Entry 1TJO (X-ray diffraction, 1.60 A resolution); this record covers chains A and D of the 4 polymer chains in the assembly.

# Chain A (and D)
Protein: Iron-rich dpsA-homolog protein
Organism: Halobacterium salinarum
Notes: chain D of this document is another copy of the same molecule, construct and numbering; everything in this record applies to it too
UniProtKB: Q9HMP7 (DPSA_HALN1); residues 1-182 here = UniProt positions 1-182
Amino-acid sequence (182 residues; each row starts with the number of its first residue):
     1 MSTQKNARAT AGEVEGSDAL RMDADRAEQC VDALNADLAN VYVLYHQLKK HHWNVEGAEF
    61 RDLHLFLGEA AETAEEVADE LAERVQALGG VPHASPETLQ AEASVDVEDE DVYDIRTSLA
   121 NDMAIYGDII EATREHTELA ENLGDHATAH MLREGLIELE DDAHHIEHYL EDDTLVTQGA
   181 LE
Unresolved in the structure: 1, 182 (chain D: 1-6, 182)
Ion coordination: Fe ion site 1: His52 (shared with 2 residues of chain B); Mg2+ site 1: Glu56 (shared with 2 residues of chain B); Na+: Glu59 (shared with Glu59(D) of chain D); Fe ion site 2: Asp79, Glu83 (shared with 1 residue of chain B); Mg2+ site 2: Gln86 (shared with 1 residue of chain B; His168(D) of chain D); Fe ion site 3: Glu154 (shared with 1 residue of chain C; Glu154(D) of chain D); Mg2+ site 3: His168 (shared with 1 residue of chain C; Glu56(D) of chain D)
Swiss-Prot annotation at these positions:
  - binding site (Fe cation): His52, Asp79, Glu83
  - site: Trp53 (Involved in iron translocation), Glu56 (Involved in iron translocation), Glu75 (Involved in iron nucleation), Val85 (Involved in iron translocation), Gln86 (Involved in iron translocation), Glu154 (Involved in iron nucleation), His164 (Involved in iron translocation), His168 (Involved in iron translocation), Glu171 (Involved in iron translocation)
What the authors report for this chain:
  - Fe ion coordination: Asp79, Glu83, Glu154
  - binding site for sulfate ion: His150, Arg153
  - Mg2+ coordination: Glu56, Gln86, His168

# Interface between chain A and chain D
Pairs across the interface - 37 pairs, chain A then chain D:
  Ala58(A) - Leu175(D)  hydrophobic
  Ala58(A) - Val176(D)  hydrophobic
  Glu59(A) - Ala58(D)
  Asp62(A) - Arg61(D)  salt bridge
  Phe66(A) - Arg61(D)
  Glu69(A) - Arg61(D)  salt bridge
  His165(A) - Phe60(D)
  His168(A) - Val55(D)  hydrogen bond (side chain-backbone)
  His168(A) - Glu56(D)  salt bridge
  His168(A) - Gly57(D)  hydrogen bond (backbone-backbone)
  His168(A) - Phe60(D)
  Tyr169(A) - Gly57(D)
  Tyr169(A) - Ala58(D)
  Tyr169(A) - Phe60(D)
  Tyr169(A) - Arg61(D)
  Glu171(A) - Glu56(D)
  Glu171(A) - Gly57(D)
  Asp173(A) - Glu56(D)
  Asp173(A) - Gly57(D)
  Asp173(A) - Ala58(D)  hydrogen bond (backbone-backbone)
  Asp173(A) - Asp114(D)
  Asp173(A) - Ile115(D)  hydrogen bond (side chain-backbone)
  Thr174(A) - Glu59(D)  hydrogen bond
  Thr174(A) - Ile115(D)
  Leu175(A) - Glu59(D)  hydrogen bond (backbone-side chain)
  Leu175(A) - Leu63(D)  hydrophobic
  Leu175(A) - Arg116(D)  hydrogen bond (backbone-side chain)
  Leu175(A) - Leu119(D)  hydrophobic
  Leu175(A) - Tyr169(D)  hydrophobic
  Val176(A) - Glu59(D)
  Val176(A) - Thr174(D)
  Thr177(A) - Arg116(D)
  Ala180(A) - Asp172(D)
  Ala180(A) - Asp173(D)
  Ala180(A) - Thr174(D)
  Leu181(A) - Thr174(D)
  Leu181(A) - Val176(D)
Interface residues without a listed pair, chain A (17 interface residues in all): Leu65
Interface residues without a listed pair, chain D (25 interface residues in all): Trp53, Asn54, Asp62, Leu170, Thr177, Gln178, Leu181

# Overview
17 residues of chain A and 25 residues of chain D are in contact, with 7 hydrogen bonds and 3 salt bridges.
Polar contacts include Asp62(A)-Arg61(D), Glu69(A)-Arg61(D) and His168(A)-Glu56(D). From the paper: a binding
site for sulfate ion at His150(A) and Arg153(A); Fe ion coordination by Asp79(A), Glu83(A) and Glu154(A).
Both chains are Iron-rich dpsA-homolog protein (Halobacterium salinarum). Entry 1TJO (Iron-oxo clusters
biomineralizing on protein surfaces. Structural analysis of H.salinarum DpsA in its low and high ...) was
determined by X-ray diffraction, deposited together with 1TK6, 1TKO, 1TKP and 1MOJ.
